7OS4 - chains A and E of the 4 polymer chains in the assembly; structure by X-ray diffraction, 2.54 A resolution.

== Chain A ==
Name: Histone-arginine methyltransferase CARM1
Organism: Mus musculus
Notes: EC 2.1.1.319
UniProt: Q9WVG6 (CARM1_MOUSE); residue numbers follow UniProt; this construct covers 130-497
Amino-acid sequence (371 residues; row label = number of the first residue in the row):
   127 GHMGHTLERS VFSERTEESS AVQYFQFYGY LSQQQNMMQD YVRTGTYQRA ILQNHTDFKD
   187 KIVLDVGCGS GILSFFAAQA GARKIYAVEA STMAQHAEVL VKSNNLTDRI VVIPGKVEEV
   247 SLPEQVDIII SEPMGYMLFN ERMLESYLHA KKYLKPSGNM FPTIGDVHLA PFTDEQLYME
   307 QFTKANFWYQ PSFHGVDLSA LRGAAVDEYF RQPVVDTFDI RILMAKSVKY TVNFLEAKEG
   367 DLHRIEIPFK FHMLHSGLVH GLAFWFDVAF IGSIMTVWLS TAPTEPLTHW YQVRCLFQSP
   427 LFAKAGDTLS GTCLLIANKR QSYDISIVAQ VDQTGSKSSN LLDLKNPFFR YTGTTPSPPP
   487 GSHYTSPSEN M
Disordered / not traced: 127-135, 496-497
Differences from the reference sequence: expression tag (127-129)
Residues lining bound ligands: QVR ((2R,3R,4S,5R)-2-(6-aminopurin-9-yl)-5-[(E)-prop-1-enyl]oxolane-3,4-diol): Phe138, Tyr150, Phe151, Tyr154, Gln160, Gly193, Gly195, Val214, Glu215, Ala216, Ser217, Gly241, Lys242, Val243, Glu244, Glu258, Met260, Glu267, Met269, Ser272
Curated features (UniProtKB/Swiss-Prot):
  - region: Arg347 to Leu380 (Required for nuclear translocation)
  - binding site (S-adenosyl-L-methionine): Gln160, Arg169, Gly193, Glu215, Glu244, Ser272
  - modified residue: Ser217 (Phosphoserine)
  - cross-link: Lys228 (Glycyl lysine isopeptide (Lys-Gly) (interchain with G-Cter in ubiquitin))
  - mutagenesis: Tyr154 (Y154A/F/R: Loss of S-adenosyl-L-methionine binding. Loss of protein methyltransferase activity), Arg169 (R169A: Loss of protein methyltransferase activity), Tyr173 (Y173A: Reduces protein methyltransferase activity), Val189 to Asp191 (Abolishes histone methyltransferase activity and coactivator activity), Ser217 (S217A: Loss of S-adenosyl-L-methionine binding. Loss of protein methyltransferase activity. Localized in the nucleus; S217C/T: Loss of S-adenosyl-L-methionine binding ...), Ser229 (S229E: Abolishes dimerization), Glu267 (E267Q: Abolishes histone methyltransferase activity and reduces coactivator activity)

== Chain E ==
Name: Histone H3.1
UniProt: P68433 (H31_MOUSE); residues 13-31 here correspond to UniProt positions 14-32 (UniProt number = residue number + 1)
Amino-acid sequence (20 residues; row label = number of the first residue in the row; note: 1 number in that range is skipped by the numbering (no residue carries it; nothing is unmodelled there)):
    12 XGKAP
   17A R
    18 KQLATKAARK SAPA
Disordered / not traced: 23-31
Covalently attached groups: compound QVR linked to Arg17A
Modified / non-standard residues: ACE (acetyl group) at position 12
Differences from the reference sequence: acetylation (12)
Curated features (UniProtKB/Swiss-Prot):
  - modified residue: Lys14 (N6-(2-hydroxyisobutyryl)lysine), Arg17A (Asymmetric dimethylarginine), Lys18 (N6-(2-hydroxyisobutyryl)lysine), Lys23 (N6-(2-hydroxyisobutyryl)lysine), Arg26 (Citrulline), Lys27 (N6,N6,N6-trimethyllysine), Ser28 (ADP-ribosylserine)
  - lipidation: Lys18 (N6-decanoyllysine)
From the paper describing this entry:
  - contacts within the chain: Ala15-Lys18 (hydrogen bond)

== Chain A / chain E interface ==
Contacting residue pairs - 36 pairs, chain A then chain E:
  Gln149(A) - Gly13(E)  hydrogen bond (side chain-backbone)
  Phe153(A) - Lys14(E)
  Phe153(A) - Ala15(E)  hydrophobic
  Phe153(A) - Pro16(E)
  Phe153(A) - Arg17A(E)
  Tyr154(A) - Pro16(E)
  Tyr154(A) - Arg17A(E)  hydrogen bond
  Gln159(A) - Gln19(E)  hydrogen bond
  Asn162(A) - Lys18(E)  hydrogen bond (side chain-backbone)
  Asn162(A) - Gln19(E)
  Asn162(A) - Leu20(E)  hydrogen bond (side chain-backbone)
  Met163(A) - Arg17A(E)
  Gln165(A) - Thr22(E)
  Asp166(A) - Leu20(E)
  Glu258(A) - Arg17A(E)  salt bridge
  Met260(A) - Arg17A(E)
  Tyr262(A) - Pro16(E)
  Asn266(A) - ACE_12(E)  hydrogen bond (side chain-backbone)
  Glu267(A) - Pro16(E)
  Glu267(A) - Arg17A(E)  salt bridge
  Val341(A) - Lys18(E)
  Leu413(A) - Leu20(E)  hydrophobic
  Thr414(A) - Leu20(E)
  His415(A) - Arg17A(E)  hydrogen bond
  His415(A) - Lys18(E)
  His415(A) - Leu20(E)
  Trp416(A) - Arg17A(E)
  Tyr417(A) - Lys18(E)
  Tyr417(A) - Gln19(E)  hydrogen bond (side chain-backbone)
  Tyr417(A) - Leu20(E)
  Arg446(A) - ACE_12(E)
  Gln447(A) - ACE_12(E)
  Lys471(A) - Gly13(E)
  Pro473(A) - Lys18(E)
  Phe475(A) - Lys18(E)
  Phe475(A) - Gln19(E)
Also at the interface, not in a pair above, chain A (25 interface residues in all): Tyr150
From the paper, about this interface:
  - residue pairs: Leu413(A)-Leu20(E)
  - interface residues, chain A: Tyr262(A), Tyr417(A), Phe475(A)

== In short ==
25 residues of chain A face 10 of chain E across their interface, with 8 hydrogen bonds and 2 salt bridges.
Polar pairs include Glu258(A)-Arg17A(E), Glu267(A)-Arg17A(E) and Gln149(A)-Gly13(E). The paper describes a
contact between Leu413(A) and Leu20(E). From the paper: interface residues Tyr262(A), Tyr417(A) and Phe475(A);
contacts within the chain involving Lys18(E) and Ala15(E).
Chain A is Histone-arginine methyltransferase CARM1 (Mus musculus) and chain E is Histone H3.1; the structure,
Crystal structure of mouse CARM1 in complex with histone H3_13-31 K18, was determined by X-ray diffraction,
deposited together with 7OKP.
